Entry 8IW9 (electron microscopy, 3.08 A resolution); this record covers chains B and C of the 6 polymer chains in the assembly.

Chain B:
Molecule: Guanine nucleotide-binding protein G(I)/G(S)/G(T) subunit beta-1
From: Homo sapiens
UniProtKB: P62873 (GBB1_HUMAN); residues 2-340 here = UniProt positions 2-340
Sequence (377 residues; numbered -10 to 366; the number before each row is that of its first residue; numbers below 1 keep their minus sign (Met-10 is residue -10)):
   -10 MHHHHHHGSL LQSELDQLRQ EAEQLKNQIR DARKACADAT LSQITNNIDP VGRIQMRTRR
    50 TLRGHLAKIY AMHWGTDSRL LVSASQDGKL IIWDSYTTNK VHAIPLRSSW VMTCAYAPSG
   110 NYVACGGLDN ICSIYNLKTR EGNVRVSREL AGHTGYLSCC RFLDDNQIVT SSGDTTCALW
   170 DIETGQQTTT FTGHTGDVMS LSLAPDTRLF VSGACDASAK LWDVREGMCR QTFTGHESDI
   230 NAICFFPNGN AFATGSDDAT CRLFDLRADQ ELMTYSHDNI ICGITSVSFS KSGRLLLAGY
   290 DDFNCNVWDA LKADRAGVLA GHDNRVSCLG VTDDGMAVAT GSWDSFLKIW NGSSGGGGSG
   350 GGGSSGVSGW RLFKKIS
Unresolved in the structure: -10 to 2, 341-366
Construct notes: initiating methionine (-10); expression tag (-9 to 1, 341-366)
UniProt features mapped onto this chain:
  - modified residue: Ser2 (N-acetylserine), His266 (Phosphohistidine)
  - natural variant: Leu30 (L30F: In MRD42; uncertain significance), Arg52 (R52G: In MRD42), Gly64 (G64V: In MRD42), Asp76 (D76E: In MRD42; D76G: In MRD42), Gly77 (G77S: In MRD42), Lys78 (K78R: In MRD42), Ile80 (I80N: In MRD42; I80T: In MRD42), His91 (H91R: In MRD42; uncertain significance), Ala92 (A92T: In MRD42), Pro94 (P94S: In MRD42), Leu95 (L95P: In MRD42), Arg96 (R96L: In MRD42), 5 further natural variant entries in UniProt

Chain C:
Molecule: Guanine nucleotide-binding protein G(I)/G(S)/G(O) subunit gamma-2
From: Homo sapiens
UniProtKB: P59768 (GBG2_HUMAN); numbering as in UniProt (aligned over 5-63)
Sequence (59 residues; each row starts with the number of its first residue):
     5 NTASIAQARK LVEQLKMEAN IDRIKVSKAA ADLMAYCEAH AKEDPLLTPV PASENPFRE
Unresolved in the structure: 5-10

Interface between chain B and chain C:
Contacting residue pairs (51; chain B residue first):
  Leu7(B) with Ala12(C), hydrophobic
  Leu14(B) with Lys20(C)
  Gln17(B) with Ala23(C)
  Ile18(B) with Ala23(C), hydrophobic
  Arg22(B) with Arg27(C)
  Cys25(B) with Arg27(C); Ile28(C), hydrogen bond (side chain-backbone); Lys29(C); Val30(C)
  Ala26(B) with Val30(C), hydrophobic
  Asp27(B) with Val30(C); Ser31(C), hydrogen bond
  Ala28(B) with Val30(C)
  Leu30(B) with Ala34(C), hydrophobic
  Val40(B) with Leu51(C), hydrophobic
  Met45(B) with Leu50(C), hydrophobic
  Arg48(B) with Asn59(C); Phe61(C)
  Arg49(B) with Phe61(C); Arg62(C)
  Ser84(B) with Phe61(C)
  Tyr85(B) with Pro60(C); Phe61(C), hydrophobic
  Phe235(B) with Leu37(C), hydrophobic
  Pro236(B) with Tyr40(C)
  Arg256(B) with Arg27(C); Ile28(C); Asp36(C), salt bridge
  Ala257(B) with Ile28(C)
  Asp258(B) with Ile25(C); Arg27(C), salt bridge
  Gln259(B) with Val30(C)
  Leu261(B) with Val30(C), hydrophobic; Leu37(C), hydrophobic
  Ser279(B) with Asp48(C), hydrogen bond
  Lys280(B) with Glu47(C); Asp48(C)
  Ser281(B) with Tyr40(C); His44(C); Asp48(C), hydrogen bond
  Gly282(B) with Cys41(C)
  Arg283(B) with Leu51(C)
  Leu284(B) with Leu51(C), hydrophobic
  Leu300(B) with Cys41(C), hydrophobic
  Asp323(B) with Pro49(C)
  Gly324(B) with Pro49(C); Leu50(C)
  Met325(B) with Pro49(C), hydrophobic; Val54(C), hydrophobic
  Ala326(B) with Phe61(C), hydrophobic
  Asn340(B) with Phe61(C)
Also at the interface, not in a pair above, chain B (44 interface residues in all): Ala11, Ala24, Ile33, Arg219, Gln220, Asn237, Ala240, Leu252, Ile338
Also at the interface, not in a pair above, chain C (34 interface residues in all): Arg13, Val16, Leu19, Glu22, Asp26, Ala33, Met38, Ala45, Glu63

Overview:
Chain B and chain C form an interface of 44 and 34 residues respectively; the contacts include 4 hydrogen
bonds and 2 salt bridges. Polar pairs include Arg256(B)-Asp36(C), Asp258(B)-Arg27(C) and Cys25(B)-Ile28(C).
Here chain B is Guanine nucleotide-binding protein G(I)/G(S)/G(T) subunit beta-1 and chain C is Guanine
nucleotide-binding protein G(I)/G(S)/G(O) subunit gamma-2, both from Homo sapiens. Entry 8IW9 (Cryo-EM
structure of the CAD-bound mTAAR9-Gs complex) was determined by electron microscopy, deposited together with
8ITF, 8IW1, 8IW4 and 8IW7.
